1A1J - chains C and A of the 3 polymer chains in the assembly; structure by X-ray diffraction, 2.00 A resolution.

[Chain C]
Molecule: 11-nt DNA strand
Sequence (11 nucleotides; numbered 51 to 61; the number before each row is that of its first residue):
    51 TACGCCCACG C

[Chain A]
Name: Protein (radr ZIF268 zinc finger peptide)
Organism: Mus musculus
Notes: fragment: zinc finger
UniProtKB: P08046 (EGR1_MOUSE); residues 102-190 here correspond to UniProt positions 308-396 (UniProt number = residue number + 206)
Amino-acid sequence (90 residues; each row starts with the number of its first residue):
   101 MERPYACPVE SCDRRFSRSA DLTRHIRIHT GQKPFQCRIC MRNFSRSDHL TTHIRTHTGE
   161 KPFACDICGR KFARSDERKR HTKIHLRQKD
Unresolved in the structure: 101-102, 187-190
Construct notes: variant Ala120 (Asp326 in P08046), Asp121 (Glu327 in P08046)
Ion coordination: Zn2+ site 1: Cys107, Cys112, His125, His129; Zn2+ site 2: Cys137, Cys140, His153, His157; Zn2+ site 3: Cys165, Cys168, His181, His185

[How chain C and chain A interact]
Contacting residue pairs (11; chain C residue first):
  DT51(C) - Ala120(A)  base contact
  DC53(C) - Phe135(A)  phosphate contact
  DC53(C) - Ser147(A)  sugar contact
  DG54(C) - Arg124(A)  base contact
  DC55(C) - Arg146(A)  base contact
  DC55(C) - Asp148(A)  hydrogen bond to the base
  DC56(C) - Ser175(A)  hydrogen bond to the phosphate
  DC57(C) - Lys179(A)  salt bridge to the phosphate
  DA58(C) - Arg174(A)  base contact
  DA58(C) - Asp176(A)  base contact
  DG60(C) - Arg180(A)  base contact

[Summary]
8 residues of chain C face 11 of chain A across their interface, with 2 hydrogen bonds and 1 salt bridge.
Polar pairs include DC55(C)-Asp148(A), DC56(C)-Ser175(A) and DC57(C)-Lys179(A). Cys107(A), Cys112(A),
His125(A) and His129(A) coordinate Zn2+ site 1.
Chain C is an 11-nt DNA strand and chain A is Protein (radr ZIF268 zinc finger peptide) (Mus musculus); the
structure, Radr (ZIF268 variant) zinc finger-DNA complex (gcgt site), was determined by X-ray diffraction,
deposited together with 1A1G, 1A1H, 1A1I, 1A1K and 1A1L.
